Entry 3CKU (X-ray diffraction, 1.70 A resolution); this record covers chain A.

== Chain A ==
Molecule: Uricase
From: Aspergillus flavus
Notes: EC 1.7.3.3
UniProt: Q00511 (URIC_ASPFL); residues 1-301 here correspond to UniProt positions 2-302 (UniProt number = residue number + 1)
Chain sequence (302 residues; row label = number of the first residue in the row; numbering starts at 0):
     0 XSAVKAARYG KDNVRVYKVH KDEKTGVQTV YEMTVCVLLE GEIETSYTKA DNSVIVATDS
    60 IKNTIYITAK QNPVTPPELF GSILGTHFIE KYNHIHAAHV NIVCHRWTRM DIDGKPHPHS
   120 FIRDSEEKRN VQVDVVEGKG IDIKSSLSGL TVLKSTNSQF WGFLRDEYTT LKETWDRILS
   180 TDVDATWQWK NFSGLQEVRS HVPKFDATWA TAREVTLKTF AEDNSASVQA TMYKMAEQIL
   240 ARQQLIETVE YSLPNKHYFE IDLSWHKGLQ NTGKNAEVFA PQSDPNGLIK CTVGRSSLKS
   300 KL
Unresolved in the structure: 296-301
Modified positions: ACE (acetyl group) at position 0
Metal / ion sites: Na+: Ile88, Tyr91, Asn92, Ile94, Glu136
Ligand contacts: 8-azaxanthine (AZA): Tyr8, Ile54, Ala56, Thr57, Asp58, Phe159, Leu170, Arg176, Ser226, Val227, Gln228, Asn254, Ile288
UniProt features mapped onto this chain:
  - motif: Ser299 to Leu301 (Microbody targeting signal)
  - active site (Charge relay system): Lys10, Thr57, His256
  - binding site (5-hydroxyisourate): Thr57, Asp58, Phe159, Arg176, Val227, Gln228, Asn254
  - binding site (O2): Thr57, Asn254
  - binding site (urate): Thr57, Asp58, Phe159, Arg176, Val227, Gln228, Asn254
  - modified residue: Ser1 (N-acetylserine)
What the authors report for this chain:
  - conformationally variable residues: Thr57
  - catalytic residues: Lys10, Thr57, His256 (proposed by the authors, not directly observed)

== Summary ==
Chain A binds 8-azaxanthine. Ile88, Tyr91, Asn92, Ile94 and Glu136 form the Na+ site. UniProt lists 3
active-site residues, 7 residues binding 5-hydroxyisourate, O2-binding residues Thr57 and Asn254 and 7
urate-binding residues. From the paper: catalytic residues Lys10, Thr57 and His256; conformational variability
at Thr57.
Chain A is Uricase (Aspergillus flavus); the structure, Urate oxidase from aspergillus flavus complexed with
its inhibitor 8-azaxanthin and chloride, was determined by X-ray diffraction together with 2ZKA, 2ZKB and 3CKS
from the same study.
